9ERJ - chains A and B of the 6 polymer chains in the assembly; structure by electron microscopy, 2.90 A resolution.

== Chain A ==
Protein: Na(+)-translocating ferredoxin:NAD(+) oxidoreductase complex subunit A
Source organism: Acetobacterium woodii DSM 1030
Notes: EC 7.2.1.2
Reference sequence: H6LC28 (RNFA_ACEWD); numbering as in UniProt (aligned over 1-191)
Amino-acid sequence (191 residues; row label = number of the first residue in the row):
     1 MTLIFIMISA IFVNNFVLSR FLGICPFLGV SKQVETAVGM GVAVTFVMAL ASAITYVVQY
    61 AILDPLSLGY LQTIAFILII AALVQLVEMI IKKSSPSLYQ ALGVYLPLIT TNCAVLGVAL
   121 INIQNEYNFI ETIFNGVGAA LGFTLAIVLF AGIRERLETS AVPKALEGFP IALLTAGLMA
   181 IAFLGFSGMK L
Metal / ion sites: 2Fe-2S cluster Fe: C25, C113 (shared with 2 residues of chain E); Na+ near Y105 (its only coordinating residue here)
Small-molecule neighbours: 2Fe-2S cluster (FES): L22, I24, C25, P26, C113
From the paper describing this entry:
  - mutagenesis - Y105A: decreased catalytic activity
  - mutagenesis - Y105A: decreased growth
  - mutagenesis - T110G: abolished growth
  - mutagenesis - T111G: unchanged growth
  - mutagenesis - Y105A, T111G: abolished growth in response to under 2 mM NaCl

== Chain B ==
Protein: Na(+)-translocating ferredoxin:NAD(+) oxidoreductase complex subunit B
Source organism: Acetobacterium woodii DSM 1030
Notes: EC 7.2.1.2
Reference sequence: H6LC27 (RNFB_ACEWD); numbering as in UniProt (aligned over 1-333)
Amino-acid sequence (333 residues; numbered 1 to 333; the number before each row is that of its first residue):
     1 MLNAILVPVG ILGVFGLIFG IGLAIAAKVF EVYEDPRVPL VRAALPGANC GGCGLPGCDA
    61 LAANIVGGSA AIDACPVGGA SCAAAVAEIM GMEAGSAVKK VATVICQGTC ETAPNRAEYY
   121 GEMDCREAMI ASGGSKGCRY GCLGYGTCKA VCPFDAIVIG EDGLPKVDPE KCTSCGKCVE
   181 ACPKSIMTLV PEAQEVIVKC HNFDKGKIAR LSCTTACIAC GACVKACRFD AITVENNCAK
   241 IDYDKCRQCY ECVDKCPMNC ISGDVEYGKS TAYIIEENCI ACGLCAKNCP VNAITGEIKK
   301 PPYVIDHDMC IGCGICFDKC RKSAIEMRPN KTK
UniProt features mapped onto this chain:
  - region: M1 to A27 (Hydrophobic)
  - binding site ([4Fe-4S] cluster): C50, C53, C58, C75, C138, C142, C148, C152, C172, C175, C178, C182, C217, C220, C223, C227, C246, C249, C252, C256 and 8 more in UniProt
Metal / ion sites: 4Fe-4S cluster Fe site 1: C53, C58, C75; 4Fe-4S cluster Fe site 2: C106, C138, C200, C213; 4Fe-4S cluster Fe site 3: C125, C142, C148, C182; 4Fe-4S cluster Fe site 4: C152, C172, C175, C178; 4Fe-4S cluster Fe site 5: C217, C220, C223, C256; 4Fe-4S cluster Fe site 6: C227, C246, C252; 4Fe-4S cluster Fe site 7: C279, C282, C285, C320; 4Fe-4S cluster Fe site 8: C289, C310, C313, C316
Small-molecule neighbours:
  - 4Fe-4S cluster (SF4), molecule 1: L45, G47, A48, N49, C50, C53, L55, C58, C75, P76, V77, G78
  - 4Fe-4S cluster (SF4), molecule 2: A102, C152, P153, F154, A156, I157, V167, K171, C172, T173, C175, K177, C178
  - 4Fe-4S cluster (SF4), molecule 3: C106, Q107, G108, A113, K136, C138, Y140, G141, K199, C200, H201, N202, C213, T215, A216
  - 4Fe-4S cluster (SF4), molecule 4: C125, C142, L143, G144, Y145, G146, T147, C148, P165, A181, C182, P183, K184, I186, M187
  - 4Fe-4S cluster (SF4), molecule 5: V196, C227, F229, A231, I232, I241, C246, R247, Q248, C249, Y250, E251, C252
  - 4Fe-4S cluster (SF4), molecule 6: C217, I218, A219, C220, G221, A222, C223, V234, A239, K255, C256, P257, C260, I261
  - 4Fe-4S cluster (SF4), molecule 7: I274, C279, C282, G283, L284, C285, Y303, C320, R321, I325
  - 4Fe-4S cluster (SF4), molecule 8: C289, V291, I294, C310, G312, C313, G314, I315, C316

== How chain A and chain B interact ==
Pairs across the interface (19; chain A residue first):
  I62(A) with F15(B), hydrophobic
  L66(A) with I11(B), hydrophobic
  L68(A) with P8(B), hydrophobic; I11(B), hydrophobic
  Y70(A) with P8(B)
  L71(A) with P8(B), hydrophobic
  Q85(A) with L23(B)
  L86(A) with L23(B), hydrophobic; A26(B), hydrophobic
  M89(A) with A26(B); E31(B)
  I90(A) with F30(B), hydrophobic
  K92(A) with E31(B)
  K93(A) with V29(B); E31(B), hydrogen bond (backbone-side chain); V32(B)
  S97(A) with Y33(B), hydrogen bond; P56(B)
  Q100(A) with P56(B)
Other interface residues (no listed pair), chain A (20 interface residues in all): V58, I74, L78, I79, A82, E88, L98
Other interface residues (no listed pair), chain B (16 interface residues in all): V7, L12, F19, A27, G57

== Overview ==
Chain A and chain B form an interface of 20 and 16 residues respectively, with 2 hydrogen bonds. Polar pairs
include K93(A)-E31(B) and S97(A)-Y33(B). Chain A binds 2Fe-2S cluster. The paper reports that Y105A and T111G
of chain A abolish growth in response to under 2 mM NaCl; Y105A of chain A reduces catalytic activity.
Here chain A is Na(+)-translocating ferredoxin:NAD(+) oxidoreductase complex subunit A and chain B is
Na(+)-translocating ferredoxin:NAD(+) oxidoreductase complex subunit B, both from Acetobacterium woodii DSM
1030. Entry 9ERJ (Cryo-EM structure of sodium pumping Rnf complex from Acetobacterium woodii reduced with low
potential Ferredoxin) was determined by electron microscopy (same publication as 9ERI, 9ERK and 9ERL).
